Entry 8TZL (electron microscopy, 3.55 A resolution); this record covers chains C and E of the 5 polymer chains in the assembly.

# Chain C
Molecule: Cell division protein FtsX
From: Vibrio cholerae
UniProt: A0A0H6I1B7 (A0A0H6I1B7_VIBCL); numbering as in UniProt (aligned over 1-330)
Sequence (330 residues; each row starts with the number of its first residue):
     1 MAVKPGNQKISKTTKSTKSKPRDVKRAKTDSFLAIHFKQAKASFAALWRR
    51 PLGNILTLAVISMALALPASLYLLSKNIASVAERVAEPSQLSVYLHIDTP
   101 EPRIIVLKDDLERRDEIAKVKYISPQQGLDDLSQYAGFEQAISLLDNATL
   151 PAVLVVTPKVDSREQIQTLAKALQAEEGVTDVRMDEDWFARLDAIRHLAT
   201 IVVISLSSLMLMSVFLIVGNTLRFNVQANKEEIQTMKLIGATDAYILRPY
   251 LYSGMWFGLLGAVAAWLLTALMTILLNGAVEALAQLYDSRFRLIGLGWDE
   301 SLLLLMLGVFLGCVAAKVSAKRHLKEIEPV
Unresolved in the structure: 1-26

# Chain E
Molecule: Peptidase M23
From: Vibrio cholerae
UniProt: A0A7Z7YE94 (A0A7Z7YE94_VIBCL); residues 1-382 here = UniProt positions 1-382
Sequence (382 residues; row label = number of the first residue in the row):
     1 MTATDPHAIFSDFLGKTLTHRLLACLLFMVSPSLFAATQQELTGVKSEIS
    51 RQQQSLAEQQKSLDQLQQALKQQELGINSIENQITKTKNDLENANRNIAQ
   101 LNSNIQALETQKQQQADKLERLLQTYYLTKRSLTNGQFFHRSADEDRISQ
   151 YYQHLAKSRAQAIEALEKTQTELNSNQKQRQTEREQIEKLLAEQTQQRDK
   201 LAKTQSERKQTVKKIESSISGNKTYLAELQRNETRLKAEIAKAAKRNAVL
   251 MNGIASQRGKLPWPLKGRVLHNFGERQTGQIDWKGLVIDANYGQEVKAVY
   301 PGTIVFAEYLRGYGLVVLLDHGKGDMTLYGFNQTLLKKEGDKVTTGETIA
   351 LAGDTGGQSRPALYFEIRRNSRAENPSQWLQR
Unresolved in the structure: 1-32
Construct notes: conflict His20 (Arg in A0A7Z7YE94), Thr171 (Ala in A0A7Z7YE94), Glu172 (Asp in A0A7Z7YE94), Ser175 (Ala in A0A7Z7YE94), Asn176 (Ser in A0A7Z7YE94), Lys178 (Gln in A0A7Z7YE94), Thr182 (Ala in A0A7Z7YE94), Asn222 (Asp in A0A7Z7YE94), Thr224 (Val in A0A7Z7YE94), Thr234 (Lys in A0A7Z7YE94), Thr344 (Ile in A0A7Z7YE94), Thr345 (Ala in A0A7Z7YE94)

# Interface between chain C and chain E
Contacting residue pairs - 26 pairs, chain C then chain E:
  Tyr94(C) - Arg147(E)
  Tyr94(C) - Gln150(E)
  Ile123(C) - Arg147(E)
  Gly128(C) - Tyr151(E)
  Asp131(C) - Arg147(E)  salt bridge
  Leu132(C) - Ile148(E)  hydrophobic
  Leu132(C) - Tyr152(E)
  Gln134(C) - His140(E)
  Tyr135(C) - Arg131(E)
  Tyr135(C) - Phe139(E)  hydrogen bond (side chain-backbone)
  Tyr135(C) - His140(E)  hydrogen bond (side chain-backbone)
  Tyr135(C) - Ala143(E)  hydrophobic
  Tyr135(C) - Ile148(E)  hydrophobic
  Ala136(C) - Arg131(E)
  Phe138(C) - Leu128(E)
  Leu144(C) - Thr125(E)
  Leu144(C) - Leu128(E)  hydrophobic
  Leu145(C) - Thr125(E)
  Asp146(C) - Arg121(E)  salt bridge
  Thr149(C) - His154(E)
  Leu150(C) - Tyr151(E)  hydrophobic
  Val153(C) - Tyr151(E)
  Arg183(C) - Asp146(E)  salt bridge
  Arg183(C) - Gln150(E)
  Trp188(C) - Glu145(E)
  Trp188(C) - Asp146(E)
Interface residues without a listed pair, chain C (18 interface residues in all): Pro151
Interface residues without a listed pair, chain E (18 interface residues in all): Gln124, Thr129, Phe138

# Summary
Chain C and chain E each contribute 18 residues to their interface, with 2 hydrogen bonds and 3 salt bridges.
Polar contacts include Asp131(C)-Arg147(E), Asp146(C)-Arg121(E) and Arg183(C)-Asp146(E).
Here chain C is Cell division protein FtsX and chain E is Peptidase M23, both from Vibrio cholerae. Entry 8TZL
(Cryo-EM structure of Vibrio cholerae FtsE/FtsX/EnvC complex, full-length) was determined by electron
microscopy (same publication as 8TZJ and 8TZK).
